PDB entry 6CNA | electron microscopy, 4.60 A resolution (low resolution: residue-level contacts below are approximate; hydrogen-bond / salt-bridge calls are withheld) | chains A and B of the 4 polymer chains in the assembly

== Chain A ==
Name: Glutamate receptor ionotropic, NMDA 1
Organism: Rattus norvegicus
Reference sequence: P35439 (NMDZ1_RAT), isoform P35439-7; residues 25-859 here = UniProt positions 25-859
Chain sequence (838 residues; row label = number of the first residue in the row):
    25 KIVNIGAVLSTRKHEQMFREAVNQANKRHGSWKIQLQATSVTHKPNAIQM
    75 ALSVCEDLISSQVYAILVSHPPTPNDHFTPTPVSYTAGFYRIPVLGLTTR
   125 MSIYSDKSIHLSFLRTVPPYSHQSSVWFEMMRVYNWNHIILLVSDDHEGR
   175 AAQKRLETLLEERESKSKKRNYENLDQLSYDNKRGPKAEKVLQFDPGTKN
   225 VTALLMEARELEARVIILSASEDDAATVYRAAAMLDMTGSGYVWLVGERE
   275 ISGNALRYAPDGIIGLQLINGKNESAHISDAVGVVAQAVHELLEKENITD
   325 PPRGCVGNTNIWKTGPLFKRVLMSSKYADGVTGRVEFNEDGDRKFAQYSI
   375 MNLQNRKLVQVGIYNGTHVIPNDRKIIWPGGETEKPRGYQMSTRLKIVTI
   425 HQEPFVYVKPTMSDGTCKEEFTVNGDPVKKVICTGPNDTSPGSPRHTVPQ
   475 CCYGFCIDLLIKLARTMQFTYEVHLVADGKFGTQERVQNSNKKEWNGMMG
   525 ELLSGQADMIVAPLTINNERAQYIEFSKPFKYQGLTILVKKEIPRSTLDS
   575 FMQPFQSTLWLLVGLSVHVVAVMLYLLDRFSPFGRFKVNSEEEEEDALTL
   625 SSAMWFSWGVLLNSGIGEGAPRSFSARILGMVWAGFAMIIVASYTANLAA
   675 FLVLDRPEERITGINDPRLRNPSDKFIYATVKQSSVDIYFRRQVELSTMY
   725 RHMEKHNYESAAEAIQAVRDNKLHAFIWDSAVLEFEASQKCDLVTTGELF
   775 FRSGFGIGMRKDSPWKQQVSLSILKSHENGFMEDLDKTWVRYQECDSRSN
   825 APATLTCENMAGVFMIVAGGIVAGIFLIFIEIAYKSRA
Not modelled in the structure: 53-57, 95-102, 191-203, 606-622
Sequence notes: conflict Gln61 (Asn in P35439), Asp260 (Asn in P35439), Gln371 (Asn in P35439), Gln492 (Asn in P35439), Gln512 (Asn in P35439), Gln792 (Asn in P35439), Cys831 (Phe in P35439), Ile840 (Leu in P35439); expression tag (860-862)
Cystine bridges: Cys79-Cys329, Cys441-Cys475, Cys457-Cys476, Cys765-Cys819
Covalent attachments: N-acetylglucosamine (NAG) linked to Asn224, Asn297, Asn321, Asn389
Residues lining bound ligands: N-acetylglucosamine (NAG; 2-acetamido-2-deoxy-beta-D-glucopyranose): Asn461, Asp462, Pro468, His470
Reported in the primary citation:
  - conformationally variable residues (loop rearrangement): Glu186 to Lys190

== Chain B ==
Name: Glutamate receptor ionotropic, NMDA 2B
Organism: Rattus norvegicus
Reference sequence: Q00960 (NMDE2_RAT); residues 34-843 here = UniProt positions 34-843
Chain sequence (812 residues; numbered 34 to 845; the number before each row is that of its first residue):
    34 SIGIAVILVGTSDEVAIKDAHEKDDFHHLSVVPRVELVAMNETDPKSIIT
    84 RICDLMSDRKIQGVVFADDTDQEAIAQILDFISAQTLTPILGIHGGSSMI
   134 MADKDESSMFFQFGPSIEQQASVMLNIMEEYDWYIFSIVTTYFPGYQDFV
   184 NKIRSTIENSFVGWELEEVLLLDMSLDDGDCKIQNQLKKLQSPIILLYCT
   234 KEEATYIFEVANSVGLTGYGYTWIVPSLVAGDTDTVPSEFPTGLISVSYD
   284 EWDYGLPARVRDGIAIITTAASDMLSEHSFIPEPKSSCYNTHEKRIYQSN
   334 MLNRYLINVTFEGRDLSFSEDGYQMHPKLVIILLNKERKWERVGKWKDKS
   384 LQMKYYVWPRMCPETEEQEDDHLSIVTLEEAPFVIVESVDPLSGTCMRNT
   434 VPCQKRIISENKTDEEPGYIKKCCKGFCIDILKKISKSVKFTYDLYLVTN
   484 GKHGKKINGTWNGMIGEVVMKRAYMAVGSLTINEERSEVVDFSVPFIETG
   534 ISVMVSRSNGTVSPSAFLEPFSACVWVMMFVMLLIVSAVAVFVFEYFSPV
   584 GYNRCLADGREPGGPSFTIGKAIWLLWGLVFNNSVPVQNPKGTTSKIMVS
   634 VWAFFAVIFLASYTANLAAFMIQEEYVDQVSGLSDKKFQRPNDFSPPFRF
   684 GTVPNGSTERNIRNNYAEMHAYMGKFNQRGVDDALLSLKTGKLDAFIYDA
   734 AVLNYMAGRDEGCKLVTIGSGKVFASTGYGIAIQKDSGWKRQVDLAILQL
   784 FGDGEMEELEALWLTGICHNEKNEVMSSQLDIDNMAGVFYMLGAAMALSL
   834 ITFISEHLFYKS
Not modelled in the structure: 399-402, 579-601
Sequence notes: conflict Cys214 (Ser in Q00960), Asp348 (Asn in Q00960), Cys557 (Asp in Q00960), Ser838 (Cys in Q00960); expression tag (844-845)
UniProt features mapped onto this chain:
  - region: Lys604 to Pro623 (Pore-forming)
  - binding site (Zn(2+)): His127, Glu284
  - binding site (L-glutamate): Thr514, Arg519, Ser690, Thr691, Asp732
  - site: Asn615 (Functional determinant of NMDA receptors)
  - glycosylation (N-linked (GlcNAc...) asparagine): Asn74, Asn341, Asn444, Asn491, Asn542, Asn688
  - mutagenesis: His60 (H60A: Normal zinc binding), His127 (H127A: Reduced zinc binding), Asp283 (D283A: Slightly reduced zinc binding), Glu284 (E284A: Reduced zinc binding), His311 (H311A: Normal zinc binding), His359 (H359A: Normal zinc binding)
Cystine bridges: Cys86-Cys321, Cys429-Cys456, Cys436-Cys457, Cys746-Cys801
Covalent attachments: N-acetylglucosamine (NAG) linked to Asn74, Asn341, Asn688

== Chain A / chain B interface ==
Pairs across the interface (43; chain A residue first):
  Asn70(A) - Cys321(B)
  Asn70(A) - Tyr322(B)
  Ala71(A) - Phe114(B)
  Ala71(A) - Gln118(B)
  Ile72(A) - Ile82(B)
  Gln73(A) - Tyr322(B)
  Leu76(A) - Thr83(B)
  Cys79(A) - Lys79(B)
  Pro106(A) - Phe114(B)
  Tyr109(A) - Phe114(B)
  Phe113(A) - Pro78(B)
  Cys329(A) - Asp77(B)
  Val330(A) - Glu75(B)
  Val330(A) - Asp77(B)
  Val330(A) - Ser80(B)
  Gly331(A) - Glu75(B)
  Thr333(A) - Thr76(B)
  Thr333(A) - Gln105(B)
  Pro340(A) - Ser208(B)
  Arg344(A) - Leu209(B)
  Asn515(A) - Ser188(B)
  Gln577(A) - Gln812(B)
  Gln577(A) - Leu813(B)
  Pro578(A) - Gln812(B)
  Pro578(A) - Leu813(B)
  Phe579(A) - Gln812(B)
  Phe579(A) - Leu813(B)
  Gln580(A) - Gln812(B)
  Gln580(A) - Leu813(B)
  Gly641(A) - Pro619(B)
  Leu653(A) - Ser832(B)
  Met655(A) - Trp610(B)
  Met662(A) - Phe614(B)
  Thr669(A) - Leu650(B)
  Ala670(A) - Leu650(B)
  Ala670(A) - Phe653(B)
  Asn671(A) - Leu813(B)
  Ala674(A) - Ser810(B)
  Leu678(A) - Met809(B)
  Arg684(A) - Ile800(B)
  Pro691(A) - Thr798(B)
  Asn695(A) - Leu795(B)
  Asn695(A) - Trp796(B)
Interface residues without a listed pair, chain A (43 interface residues in all): Asp130, Ser132, Ile133, Asn637, Gly643, Ser649, Val656, Phe660, Ala666, Ala673, Thr722
Interface residues without a listed pair, chain B (45 interface residues in all): Ala107, Ile111, Met134, Pro177, Tyr179, Asp210, Thr324, Asn432, Asn615, Met654, Tyr738, Gly799, Ser811, Asp814, Leu825

== Summary ==
43 residues of chain A and 45 residues of chain B are in contact. Chain A binds N-acetylglucosamine.
Covalently linked N-acetylglucosamine: at Asn224(A), Asn297(A), Asn321(A) and Asn389(A). N-acetylglucosamine
is covalently linked to Asn74(B), Asn341(B) and Asn688(B). The paper reports conformational variability at
Glu186(A).
Chain A is Glutamate receptor ionotropic, NMDA 1 and chain B is Glutamate receptor ionotropic, NMDA 2B, both
from Rattus norvegicus; the structure, GluN1-GluN2B NMDA receptors with exon 5, was determined by electron
microscopy.
